1DGW - chains X and Y of the 3 polymer chains in the assembly; structure by X-ray diffraction, 1.70 A resolution.

Chain X:
Molecule: Canavalin
From: Canavalia ensiformis
Reference sequence: P50477 (CANA_CANEN); residue numbers follow UniProt; this construct covers 246-324
Chain sequence (79 residues; each row starts with the number of its first residue):
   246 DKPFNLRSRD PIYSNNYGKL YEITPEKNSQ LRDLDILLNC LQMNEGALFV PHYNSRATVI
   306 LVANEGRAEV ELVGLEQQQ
Disordered / not traced: 322-324
Reported in the primary citation:
  - binding site for phosphate ion: His297, Asn299

Chain Y:
Molecule: Canavalin
From: Canavalia ensiformis
Reference sequence: P50477 (CANA_CANEN); numbering as in UniProt (aligned over 331-423)
Chain sequence (93 residues; row label = number of the first residue in the row):
   331 MQLRRYAATL SEGDIIVIPS SFPVALKAAS DLNMVGIGVN AENNERNFLA GHKENVIRQI
   391 PRQVSDLTFP GSGEEVEELL ENQKESYFVD GQP
Disordered / not traced: 331
Reported in the primary citation:
  - binding site for phosphate ion: Arg376

Interface between chain X and chain Y:
Residue-residue contacts - 190 pairs, chain X then chain Y:
  Ile257(X) - Arg376(Y)
  Tyr258(X) - Arg376(Y)
  Tyr258(X) - Phe378(Y)
  Tyr258(X) - Glu384(Y)
  Tyr258(X) - Tyr417(Y)  hydrophobic
  Asn260(X) - Glu415(Y)
  Asn260(X) - Ser416(Y)  hydrogen bond (side chain-backbone)
  Asn260(X) - Phe418(Y)  hydrogen bond (side chain-backbone)
  Tyr262(X) - Glu415(Y)
  Tyr262(X) - Phe418(Y)
  Tyr262(X) - Val419(Y)
  Tyr262(X) - Asp420(Y)
  Gly263(X) - Phe418(Y)
  Lys264(X) - Phe418(Y)
  Leu265(X) - Arg376(Y)
  Glu267(X) - Arg376(Y)  salt bridge
  Glu271(X) - Glu372(Y)
  Glu271(X) - Asn373(Y)  hydrogen bond (side chain-backbone)
  Asp280(X) - Val369(Y)
  Asp280(X) - Asn370(Y)  hydrogen bond (backbone-backbone)
  Asp280(X) - Ala371(Y)
  Asp280(X) - Glu372(Y)  hydrogen bond (side chain-backbone)
  Ile281(X) - Ile367(Y)  hydrophobic
  Ile281(X) - Gly368(Y)
  Ile281(X) - Val369(Y)  hydrophobic
  Leu282(X) - Gly366(Y)
  Leu282(X) - Ile367(Y)
  Leu282(X) - Gly368(Y)  hydrogen bond (backbone-backbone)
  Leu282(X) - Ala371(Y)  hydrophobic
  Leu283(X) - Gly366(Y)
  Leu283(X) - Ile367(Y)  hydrophobic
  Asn284(X) - Val365(Y)
  Asn284(X) - Gly366(Y)  hydrogen bond (backbone-backbone)
  Asn284(X) - Arg376(Y)
  Cys285(X) - Met364(Y)
  Leu286(X) - Leu362(Y)
  Leu286(X) - Asn363(Y)
  Leu286(X) - Met364(Y)  hydrogen bond (backbone-backbone)
  Leu286(X) - Phe418(Y)  hydrophobic
  Gln287(X) - Leu362(Y)
  Met288(X) - Leu356(Y)
  Met288(X) - Asp361(Y)
  Met288(X) - Leu362(Y)  hydrogen bond (backbone-backbone)
  Met288(X) - Phe418(Y)  hydrophobic
  Asn289(X) - Ala358(Y)
  Glu290(X) - Ala358(Y)
  Glu290(X) - Ala359(Y)
  Glu290(X) - Ser360(Y)
  Glu290(X) - Asp361(Y)  hydrogen bond (backbone-side chain)
  Gly291(X) - Ala358(Y)  hydrogen bond (backbone-backbone)
  Gly291(X) - Asp420(Y)
  Gly291(X) - Gly421(Y)
  Gly291(X) - Gln422(Y)
  Ala292(X) - Lys357(Y)
  Ala292(X) - Ala358(Y)  hydrogen bond (backbone-backbone)
  Ala292(X) - Val419(Y)
  Leu293(X) - Leu356(Y)
  Leu293(X) - Lys357(Y)
  Leu293(X) - Tyr417(Y)
  Leu293(X) - Phe418(Y)
  Leu293(X) - Val419(Y)  hydrogen bond (backbone-backbone)
  Leu293(X) - Asp420(Y)
  Phe294(X) - Ala355(Y)
  Phe294(X) - Leu356(Y)  hydrogen bond (backbone-backbone)
  Phe294(X) - Phe378(Y)  hydrophobic
  Phe294(X) - Tyr417(Y)
  Phe294(X) - Phe418(Y)  hydrophobic
  Val295(X) - Val354(Y)
  Val295(X) - Phe378(Y)  hydrophobic
  Val295(X) - Tyr417(Y)  hydrogen bond (backbone-backbone)
  Val295(X) - Val419(Y)  hydrophobic
  Pro296(X) - Val354(Y)
  Pro296(X) - Ala355(Y)
  Pro296(X) - Phe378(Y)
  Pro296(X) - Leu379(Y)  hydrogen bond (backbone-backbone)
  His297(X) - Phe352(Y)
  His297(X) - Pro353(Y)
  His297(X) - Val354(Y)  hydrogen bond (backbone-backbone)
  His297(X) - Arg376(Y)
  His297(X) - Asn377(Y)
  His297(X) - Phe378(Y)
  Tyr298(X) - Ser351(Y)
  Tyr298(X) - Phe352(Y)
  Tyr298(X) - Glu375(Y)
  Tyr298(X) - Arg376(Y)
  Tyr298(X) - Asn377(Y)  hydrogen bond (backbone-backbone)
  Asn299(X) - Ser350(Y)
  Asn299(X) - Ser351(Y)  hydrogen bond (backbone-backbone)
  Asn299(X) - Asn374(Y)  hydrogen bond
  Asn299(X) - Glu375(Y)
  Asn299(X) - Arg376(Y)  hydrogen bond
  Ser300(X) - Ser350(Y)
  Ser300(X) - Asn374(Y)
  Ser300(X) - Glu375(Y)  hydrogen bond (side chain-backbone)
  Arg301(X) - Ser350(Y)
  Arg301(X) - Asn370(Y)  hydrogen bond (backbone-side chain)
  Arg301(X) - Glu372(Y)
  Arg301(X) - Asn373(Y)
  Arg301(X) - Asn374(Y)  hydrogen bond (backbone-side chain)
  Ala302(X) - Ser350(Y)
  Ala302(X) - Val369(Y)
  Ala302(X) - Asn370(Y)
  Ala302(X) - Ala371(Y)  hydrophobic
  Ala302(X) - Asn374(Y)  hydrogen bond (backbone-side chain)
  Thr303(X) - Val347(Y)
  Thr303(X) - Ile348(Y)
  Thr303(X) - Pro349(Y)
  Thr303(X) - Ser350(Y)  hydrogen bond (side chain-backbone)
  Thr303(X) - Ile367(Y)
  Thr303(X) - Gly368(Y)
  Thr303(X) - Val369(Y)  hydrogen bond (backbone-backbone)
  Val304(X) - Ile346(Y)
  Val304(X) - Val347(Y)
  Val304(X) - Ile348(Y)  hydrogen bond (backbone-backbone)
  Val304(X) - Gly366(Y)
  Val304(X) - Ile367(Y)
  Val304(X) - Gly368(Y)
  Ile305(X) - Ile345(Y)  hydrophobic
  Ile305(X) - Ile346(Y)
  Ile305(X) - Val365(Y)
  Ile305(X) - Gly366(Y)
  Ile305(X) - Ile367(Y)  hydrogen bond (backbone-backbone)
  Leu306(X) - Asp344(Y)
  Leu306(X) - Ile345(Y)
  Leu306(X) - Ile346(Y)  hydrogen bond (backbone-backbone)
  Leu306(X) - Ile348(Y)  hydrophobic
  Leu306(X) - Val365(Y)
  Leu306(X) - Gly366(Y)
  Val307(X) - Asp344(Y)
  Val307(X) - Ile345(Y)  hydrophobic
  Val307(X) - Met364(Y)
  Val307(X) - Val365(Y)  hydrogen bond (backbone-backbone)
  Ala308(X) - Ser341(Y)
  Ala308(X) - Glu342(Y)
  Ala308(X) - Gly343(Y)  hydrogen bond (backbone-backbone)
  Ala308(X) - Asp344(Y)  hydrogen bond (backbone-backbone)
  Ala308(X) - Met364(Y)  hydrophobic
  Asn309(X) - Glu342(Y)
  Asn309(X) - Asn363(Y)  hydrogen bond
  Glu310(X) - Glu342(Y)
  Glu310(X) - Asp361(Y)
  Glu310(X) - Leu362(Y)
  Glu310(X) - Asn363(Y)  hydrogen bond (backbone-backbone)
  Gly311(X) - Leu340(Y)
  Gly311(X) - Ser341(Y)
  Gly311(X) - Glu342(Y)  hydrogen bond (backbone-side chain)
  Gly311(X) - Ser360(Y)
  Gly311(X) - Asp361(Y)
  Gly311(X) - Leu362(Y)
  Arg312(X) - Thr339(Y)
  Arg312(X) - Leu340(Y)
  Arg312(X) - Ser341(Y)
  Arg312(X) - Ala359(Y)  hydrogen bond (backbone-backbone)
  Arg312(X) - Ser360(Y)
  Arg312(X) - Leu362(Y)
  Ala313(X) - Ala338(Y)
  Ala313(X) - Thr339(Y)
  Ala313(X) - Leu340(Y)  hydrogen bond (backbone-backbone)
  Ala313(X) - Lys357(Y)
  Ala313(X) - Leu362(Y)  hydrophobic
  Glu314(X) - Ala338(Y)
  Glu314(X) - Thr339(Y)
  Glu314(X) - Leu356(Y)
  Glu314(X) - Lys357(Y)  salt bridge
  Val315(X) - Tyr336(Y)
  Val315(X) - Ala337(Y)
  Val315(X) - Ala338(Y)  hydrogen bond (backbone-backbone)
  Val315(X) - Val354(Y)  hydrophobic
  Val315(X) - Ala355(Y)
  Val315(X) - Leu356(Y)  hydrophobic
  Glu316(X) - Arg335(Y)  salt bridge
  Glu316(X) - Tyr336(Y)
  Glu316(X) - Val354(Y)
  Glu316(X) - Ala355(Y)  hydrogen bond (backbone-backbone)
  Leu317(X) - Arg334(Y)
  Leu317(X) - Arg335(Y)
  Leu317(X) - Tyr336(Y)  hydrogen bond (backbone-backbone)
  Leu317(X) - Ile348(Y)  hydrophobic
  Leu317(X) - Pro353(Y)
  Val318(X) - Arg334(Y)
  Val318(X) - Phe352(Y)
  Val318(X) - Pro353(Y)  hydrogen bond (backbone-backbone)
  Gly319(X) - Leu333(Y)
  Gly319(X) - Arg334(Y)  hydrogen bond (backbone-backbone)
  Gly319(X) - Tyr336(Y)
  Gly319(X) - Phe352(Y)
  Leu320(X) - Gln332(Y)
  Leu320(X) - Leu333(Y)  hydrophobic
  Glu321(X) - Gln332(Y)  hydrogen bond (backbone-backbone)
  Glu321(X) - Tyr336(Y)
Interface residues without a listed pair, chain X (54 interface residues in all): Arg252, Asn261, Pro270
Interface residues without a listed pair, chain Y (58 interface residues in all): Ala380

Overview:
The interface between chain X and chain Y involves 54 residues on one side and 58 on the other, with 44
hydrogen bonds and 3 salt bridges. Among the polar pairs are Glu267(X)-Arg376(Y), Glu314(X)-Lys357(Y) and
Glu316(X)-Arg335(Y). The paper reports a binding site for phosphate ion at His297(X), Asn299(X) and Arg376(Y).
Here chain X is Canavalin and chain Y is Canavalin, both from Canavalia ensiformis. Entry 1DGW (Structure of
the rhombohedral crystal of canavalin from jack bean) was determined by X-ray diffraction (same publication as
1DGR).
